Entry 1RQ2 (X-ray diffraction, 1.86 A resolution); this record covers chains A and B.

# Chain A (and B)
Protein: Cell division protein ftsZ
From: Mycobacterium tuberculosis
Notes: chain B of this document is another copy of the same molecule, construct and numbering; everything in this record applies to it too
UniProtKB: P64170 (FTSZ_MYCTU); numbering as in UniProt (aligned over 1-379)
Sequence (382 residues; row label = number of the first residue in the row; numbers below 1 keep their minus sign (Gly-2 is residue -2)):
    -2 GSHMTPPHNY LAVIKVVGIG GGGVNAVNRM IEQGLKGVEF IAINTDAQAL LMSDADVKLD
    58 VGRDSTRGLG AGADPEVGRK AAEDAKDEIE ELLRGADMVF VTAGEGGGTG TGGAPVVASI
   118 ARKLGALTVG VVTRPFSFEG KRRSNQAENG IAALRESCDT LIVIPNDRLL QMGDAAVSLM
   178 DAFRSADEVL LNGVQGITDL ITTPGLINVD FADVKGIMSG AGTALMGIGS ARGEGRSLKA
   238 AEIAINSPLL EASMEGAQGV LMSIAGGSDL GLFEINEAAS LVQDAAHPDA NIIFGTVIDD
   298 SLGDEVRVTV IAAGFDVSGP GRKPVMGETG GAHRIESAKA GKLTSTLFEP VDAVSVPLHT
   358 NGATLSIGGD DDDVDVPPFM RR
Not modelled in the structure: -2 to 7, 64-68, 313-379 (chain B: -2 to 7, 60-69, 171-173, 314-379)
Construct notes: cloning artifact (-2 to 0)

# Interface between chain A and chain B
Contacting residue pairs (47; chain A residue first):
  Val10(A) with Arg181(B)
  Ala44(A) with Met49(B)
  Leu47(A) with Met49(B), hydrophobic
  Leu48(A) with Met49(B), hydrophobic
  Val54(A) with Leu48(B), hydrophobic
  Lys55(A) with Leu47(B); Leu48(B); Met49(B), hydrogen bond (backbone-backbone)
  Leu56(A) with Leu47(B); Leu48(B)
  Asp57(A) with Ala46(B); Leu47(B), hydrogen bond (backbone-backbone)
  Val58(A) with Gln45(B)
  Gly59(A) with Gln45(B), hydrogen bond (backbone-backbone)
  Arg60(A) with Asn41(B); Asp43(B), hydrogen bond (side chain-backbone); Ala44(B), hydrogen bond (side chain-backbone); Gln45(B), hydrogen bond (backbone-backbone); Ala46(B); Leu47(B); Asp57(B), salt bridge; Gly59(B)
  Asp61(A) with Ala44(B)
  Asp84(A) with Ala70(B); Arg139(B), salt bridge
  Glu85(A) with Gly18(B); Asp43(B); Ala46(B); Leu48(B)
  Glu88(A) with Gly19(B); Asn22(B), hydrogen bond; Glu102(B)
  Leu89(A) with Asn22(B)
  Arg91(A) with Glu102(B), salt bridge; Glu136(B), salt bridge; Phe180(B)
  Gly92(A) with Met177(B); Phe180(B); Arg181(B), hydrogen bond (backbone-side chain)
  Ala93(A) with Met177(B)
  Asp94(A) with Met177(B); Arg181(B), salt bridge
  Leu121(A) with Leu176(B); Met177(B); Phe180(B), hydrophobic
  Gly122(A) with Met177(B)
  Ala123(A) with Met177(B)
Interface residues without a listed pair, chain A (25 interface residues in all): Asp81, Ala82
Interface residues without a listed pair, chain B (23 interface residues in all): Asn163, Asp184

# In short
25 residues of chain A face 23 of chain B across their interface; the contacts include 8 hydrogen bonds and 5
salt bridges. Polar contacts include Arg60(A)-Asp57(B), Asp84(A)-Arg139(B) and Arg91(A)-Glu102(B).
Both chains are Cell division protein ftsZ (Mycobacterium tuberculosis). Entry 1RQ2 (Mycobacterium
tuberculosis ftsz in complex with citrate) was determined by X-ray diffraction, deposited together with 1RLU
and 1RQ7.
